3CCV - chains 3 and 0 of the 31 polymer chains in the assembly; structure by X-ray diffraction, 2.90 A resolution.

Chain 3:
Molecule: 50S ribosomal protein L44E
From: Haloarcula marismortui
UniProt: P32411 (RL44_HALMA); residues 1-92 here = UniProt positions 1-92
Amino-acid sequence (92 residues; numbered 1 to 92; the number before each row is that of its first residue):
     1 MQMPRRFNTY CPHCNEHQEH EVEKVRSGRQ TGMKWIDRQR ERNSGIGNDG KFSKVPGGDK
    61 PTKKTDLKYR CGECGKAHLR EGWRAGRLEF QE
Metal / ion sites: Cd2+: Cys11, Cys14, Cys71, Cys74; Sr2+ site 1: Arg42 (shared with U391(0) of chain 0); Sr2+ site 2: Gly45, Gly47, Asp49; Sr2+ site 3 near Asp59 (its only coordinating residue here)

Chain 0:
Molecule: 23S ribosomal RNA
From: Haloarcula marismortui
Notes: engineered mutation(s): G2099A, G2616A
Sequence (2923 nucleotides; each row starts with the number of its first residue):
     1 GUUGGCUACU AUGCCAGCUG GUGGAUUGCU CGGCUCAGGC GCUGAUGAAG GACGUGCCAA
    61 GCUGCGAUAA GCUGUGGGGA GCCGCACGGA GGCGAAGAAC CACAGAUUUC CGAAUGAGAA
   121 UCUCUCUAAC AAUUGCUUCG CGCAAUGAGG AACCCCGAGA ACUGAAACAU CUCAGUAUCG
   181 GGAGGAACAG AAAACGCAAC GUGAUGUCGU UAGUAACCGC GAGUGAACGC GAUACAGCCC
   241 AAACCGAAGC CCUCACGGGC AAUGUGGUGU CAGGGCUACC UCUCAUCAGC CGACCGUCUU
   301 CACGAAGUCU CUUGGAAUAG AGCGUGAUAC AGGGUGACAA CCCCGUACUG AAGACCAGUA
   361 CGCUGUGCGG UAGUGCCAGA GUAGCGGGGG UUGGAUAUCC CUCGCGAAUA ACGCAGGCAU
   421 CGACUGCGAA GGCUAAACAC AACCUGAGAC CGAUAGUGAA CAAGUAGUGU GAACGAACGC
   481 UGCAAAGUAC CCUCAGAAGG GAGGCGAAAU AGAGCAUGAA AUCAGUUGGC GAUCGAGCGA
   541 CAGGGCAUAC AAGGUCCCUU GACGAAUGAC CGAGACGCGA GUCUCCAGUA AGACUCACGG
   601 GAAGCCGAUG UUCUGUCGUA CGUUUUGAAA AACGAGCCAG GGAGUGUGUC UGUAUGGCAA
   661 GUCUAACCGG AGUAUCCGGG GAGGCACAGG GAAACCGACA UGGCCGCAGG GCUUUGCCCG
   721 AGGGCCGCCG UCUUCAAGGG CGGGGAGCCA UGUGGACACG ACCCGAAUCC GGACGAUCUA
   781 CGCAUGGACA AGAUGAAGCG UGCCGAAAGG CACGUGGAAG UCUGUUAGAG UUGGUGUCCU
   841 ACAAUACCCU CUCGUGAUCU AUGUGUAGGG GUGAAAGGCC CAUCGAGUCC GGCAACAGCU
   901 GGUUCCAAUC GAAACAUGUC GAAGCAUGAC CUCCGCCGAG GUAGUCUGUG AGGUAGAGCG
   961 ACCGAUUGGU GUGUCCGCCU CCGAGAGGAG UCGGCACACC UGUCAAACUC CAAACUUACA
  1021 GACGCUGUUU GACGCGGGGA UUCCGGUGCG CGGGGUAAGC CUGUGUACCA GGAGGGGAAC
  1081 AACCCAGAGA UAGGUUAAGG UCCCCAAGUG UGGAUUAAGU GUAAUCCUCU GAAGGUGGUC
  1141 UCGAGCCCUA GACAGCCGGG AGGUGAGCUU AGAAGCAGCU ACCCUCUAAG AAAAGCGUAA
  1201 CAGCUUACCG GCCGAGGUUU GAGGCGCCCA AAAUGAUCGG GACUCAAAUC CACCACCGAG
  1261 ACCUGUCCGU ACCACUCAUA CUGGUAAUCG AGUAGAUUGG CGCUCUAAUU GGAUGGAAGC
  1321 AGGGGCGAGA GCUCCUGUGG ACCGAUUAGU GACGAAAAUC CUGGCCAUAG UAGCAGCGAU
  1381 AGUCGGGUGA GAACCCCGAC GGCCUAAUGG AUAAGGGUUC CUCAGCACUG CUGAUCAGCU
  1441 GAGGGUUAGC CGGUCCUAAG UCUCACCGCA ACUCGACUGA GACGAAAUGG GAAACAGGUU
  1501 AAUAUUCCUG UGCCAUCAUG CAGUGAAAGU UGACGCCCUG GGGUCGAUCA CGCCGGGCAU
  1561 UCGCCCGGUC GAACCGUCCA ACUCCGUGGA AGCCGUAAUG GCAGGAAGCG GACGAACGGC
  1621 GGCAUAGGGA AACGUGAUUC AACCUGGGGC CCAUGAAAAG ACGAGCAUGA UGUCCGUACC
  1681 GAGAACCGAC ACAGGUGUCC AUGGCGGCGA AAGCCAAGGC CUGUCGGGAG CAACCAACGU
  1741 UAGGGAAUUC GGCAAGUUAG UCCCGUACCU UCGGAAGAAG GGAUGCCUGC UCCGGAACGG
  1801 AGCAGGUCGC AGUGACUCGG AAGCUCGGAC UGUCUAGUAA CAACAUAGGU GACCGCAAAU
  1861 CCGCAAGGAC UCGUACGGUC ACUGAAUCCU GCCCAGUGCA GGUAUCUGAA CACCUCGUAC
  1921 AAGAGGACGA AGGACCUGUC AACGGCGGGG GUAACUAUGA CCCUCUUAAG GUAGCGUAGU
  1981 ACCUUGCCGC AUCAGUAGCG GCUUGCAUGA AUGGAUUAAC CAGAGCUUCA CUGUCCCAAC
  2041 GUUGGGCCCG GUGAACUGUA CAUUCCAGUG CGGAGUCUGG AGACACCCAG GGGGAAGCAA
  2101 AGACCCUAUG GAGCUUUACU GCAGGCUGUC GCUGAGACGU GGUCGCCGAU GUGCAGCAUA
  2161 GGUAGGAGUC GUUACAGAGG UACCCGCGCU AGCGGGCCAC CCAGACAACA GUGAAAUACU
  2221 ACCCGUCGGU GACUGCGACU CUCACUCCGG GAGGAGGACA CCGAUAGCCG GGCAGUUUGA
  2281 CUGGGGCGGU ACGCGCUCGA AAAGAUAUCG AGCGCGCCCU AUGGUCAUCU CAGCCGGGAC
  2341 AGAGACCCGG CGAAGAGUGC AAGAGCAAAA GAUGACUUGA CAGUGUUCUU CCCAACGAGG
  2401 AACGCUGACG CGAAAGCGUG GUCUAGCGAA CCAAUUAGCC UGCUUGAUGC GGGCAAUUGA
  2461 UGACAGAAAA GCUACCCUAG GGAUAACAGA GUCGUCACUC GCAAGAGCAC AUAUCGACCG
  2521 AGUGGCUUGC UACCUCGAUG UCGGUUCCCU CCAUCCUGCC CGUGCAGAAG CGGGCAAGGG
  2581 UGAGGUUGUU CGCCUAUUAA AGGAGGUCGU GAGCUAGGUU UAGACCGUCG UGAGACAGGU
  2641 CGGCUGCUAU CUACUGGGUG UGUAAUGGUG UCUGACAAGA ACGACCGUAU AGUACGAGAG
  2701 GAACUACGGU UGGUGGCCAC UGGUGUACCG GUUGUUCGAG AGAGCACGUG CCGGGUAGCC
  2761 ACGCCACACG GGGUAAGAGC UGAACGCAUC UAAGCUCGAA ACCCACUUGG AAAAGAGACA
  2821 CCGCCGAGGU CCCGCGUACA AGACGCGGUC GAUAGACUCG GGGUGUGCGC GUCGAGGUAA
  2881 CGAGACGUUA AGCCCACGAG CACUAACAGA CCAAAGCCAU CAU
Not modelled in the structure: 1-9, 126-127, 715, 971-998, 1560, 1952-1963, 2137-2236, 2339-2343, 2665-2666, 2915-2923
Modified positions: 1MA (6-hydro-1-methyladenosine-5'-monophosphate) at position 628, OMU (o2'-methyluridine 5'-monophosphate) at position 2587, OMG (o2'-methylguanosine-5'-monophosphate) at position 2588, UR3 (3-methyluridine-5'-monophoshate) at position 2619, PSU (pseudouridine-5'-monophosphate) at position 2621
Metal / ion sites: Na+ site 1 near U12 (its only coordinating residue here); Mg2+ site 1 near G28 (its only coordinating residue here); Na+ site 2: C40, G41, C443; Na+ site 3: G56, G61; Sr2+ site 1: A86 (shared with 1 residue of chain T); Na+ site 4 near U108 (its only coordinating residue here); Mg2+ site 2 near U115 (its only coordinating residue here); Na+ site 5: C130, U146; Na+ site 6: C141, G142; Sr2+ site 2: G147, A183 (shared with 1 residue of chain M); Mg2+ site 3: C162, U2276; K+ site 1: C162, U163, U172; 53 more Na+ sites not listed; 68 more Mg2+ sites not listed; 58 more Sr2+ sites not listed; 1 more K+ sites not listed

Interface between chain 3 and chain 0:
Contacting residue pairs (125; chain 3 residue first):
  Met1(3) with C2319(0), hydrogen bond to the phosphate; U2320(0), phosphate contact; A2380(0), base contact
  Gln2(3) with U2320(0), hydrogen bond to the phosphate
  Pro4(3) with U2320(0), sugar contact
  Phe7(3) with U2378(0), sugar contact
  Asn8(3) with U2378(0), sugar contact
  Thr9(3) with G2379(0), hydrogen bond to the phosphate; C2381(0), sugar contact
  Tyr10(3) with C2381(0), base contact; A2382(0), sugar contact; G2407(0), hydrogen bond to the sugar; A2408(0), sugar contact
  Pro12(3) with A2382(0), sugar contact
  His13(3) with A2437(0), sugar contact
  Asn15(3) with C735(0), base contact; G2407(0), hydrogen bond to the sugar; A2408(0), sugar contact
  Glu16(3) with A2408(0), sugar contact
  His17(3) with G2379(0), salt bridge to the phosphate; A2408(0), hydrogen bond to the sugar; C2409(0), hydrogen bond to the sugar
  Val25(3) with U2435(0), sugar contact
  Arg26(3) with A2434(0), sugar contact; U2435(0), sugar contact
  Ser27(3) with A2434(0), sugar contact
  Gly28(3) with A2434(0), hydrogen bond to the phosphate; U2435(0), phosphate contact
  Arg29(3) with A1924(0), phosphate contact; G1925(0), salt bridge to the phosphate
  Gln30(3) with A1924(0), sugar contact; A2433(0), hydrogen bond to the sugar
  Thr31(3) with G1923(0), hydrogen bond to the sugar; G2451(0), hydrogen bond to the phosphate
  Gly32(3) with G1923(0), sugar contact
  Met33(3) with A1922(0), base contact; G1923(0), sugar contact; C2450(0), phosphate contact; G2451(0), phosphate contact
  Lys34(3) with A2433(0), phosphate contact; A2434(0), phosphate contact; G2451(0), salt bridge to the phosphate; G2452(0), phosphate contact
  Trp35(3) with C218(0), phosphate contact; C220(0), base contact; A395(0), sugar contact; U396(0), phosphate contact; G2451(0), phosphate contact; G2452(0), hydrogen bond to the phosphate
  Ile36(3) with C2432(0), phosphate contact; A2433(0), phosphate contact
  Arg38(3) with U396(0), salt bridge to the phosphate; G2451(0), hydrogen bond to the sugar
  Gln39(3) with C218(0), hydrogen bond to the phosphate; G219(0), hydrogen bond to the phosphate
  Arg42(3) with A395(0), hydrogen bond to the phosphate; U396(0), salt bridge to the phosphate
  Asn43(3) with C218(0), hydrogen bond to the phosphate
  Gly45(3) with G390(0), phosphate contact
  Ile46(3) with G389(0), phosphate contact; G390(0), hydrogen bond to the phosphate; C2122(0), phosphate contact
  Gly47(3) with G2121(0), hydrogen bond to the phosphate; C2122(0), hydrogen bond to the phosphate
  Asn48(3) with A169(0), hydrogen bond to the sugar; U170(0), sugar contact; U2120(0), hydrogen bond to the sugar; G2121(0), phosphate contact; A2468(0), base contact
  Asp49(3) with U170(0), sugar contact
  Gly50(3) with U170(0), hydrogen bond to the sugar; A2468(0), hydrogen bond to the base
  Lys51(3) with G219(0), phosphate contact; C220(0), salt bridge to the phosphate; C2431(0), hydrogen bond to the sugar
  Ser53(3) with U2120(0), phosphate contact; G2121(0), hydrogen bond to the phosphate; A2468(0), base contact
  Lys54(3) with G219(0), hydrogen bond to the sugar; A2468(0), salt bridge to the phosphate
  Gly58(3) with A2460(0), sugar contact; U2461(0), phosphate contact
  Asp59(3) with A2460(0), phosphate contact; U2461(0), hydrogen bond to the phosphate
  Lys60(3) with C2427(0), base contact; G2428(0), hydrogen bond to the base; A2460(0), hydrogen bond to the phosphate; U2461(0), phosphate contact; G2462(0), hydrogen bond to the base
  Pro61(3) with G2316(0), sugar contact; C2317(0), phosphate contact; G2462(0), base contact
  Thr62(3) with C2317(0), hydrogen bond to the phosphate
  Lys63(3) with G2459(0), hydrogen bond to the phosphate; A2460(0), salt bridge to the phosphate
  Lys64(3) with G2428(0), salt bridge to the phosphate; U2458(0), phosphate contact; G2459(0), hydrogen bond to the phosphate
  Thr65(3) with U2458(0), sugar contact
  Asp66(3) with U2458(0), sugar contact
  Lys68(3) with U2435(0), hydrogen bond to the phosphate; U2436(0), salt bridge to the phosphate
  Lys76(3) with G2438(0), salt bridge to the phosphate
  Ala77(3) with U2436(0), hydrogen bond to the sugar; A2437(0), hydrogen bond to the phosphate
  His78(3) with U2436(0), sugar contact
  Leu79(3) with U2435(0), base contact; U2436(0), sugar contact; A2456(0), base contact; U2457(0), sugar contact
  Arg80(3) with C2381(0), hydrogen bond to the sugar; A2382(0), salt bridge to the phosphate; U2457(0), hydrogen bond to the sugar
  Glu81(3) with U2457(0), phosphate contact; U2458(0), phosphate contact
  Gly82(3) with U2457(0), hydrogen bond to the phosphate; U2458(0), hydrogen bond to the phosphate
  Trp83(3) with A2380(0), base contact
  Arg84(3) with C2317(0), salt bridge to the phosphate; C2427(0), salt bridge to the phosphate; G2428(0), salt bridge to the phosphate
  Ala85(3) with C2318(0), phosphate contact
  Gly86(3) with C2318(0), hydrogen bond to the phosphate
  Gln91(3) with U2320(0), hydrogen bond to the sugar; A2321(0), hydrogen bond to the phosphate
Also at the interface, not in a pair above, chain 3 (62 interface residues in all): Met3, Ser44, Arg70
Also at the interface, not in a pair above, chain 0 (53 interface residues in all): G2426

Overview:
62 residues of chain 3 and 53 residues of chain 0 are in contact; the contacts include 44 hydrogen bonds and
15 salt bridges. Polar pairs include Gly50(3)-A2468(0), Lys60(3)-G2428(0) and Lys60(3)-G2462(0). The Sr2+ site
2 is built by G147(0) and A183(0).
Here chain 3 is 50S ribosomal protein L44E and chain 0 is 23S ribosomal RNA, both from Haloarcula marismortui.
Entry 3CCV (Structure of Anisomycin resistant 50S Ribosomal Subunit: 23S rRNA mutation G2616A) was determined
by X-ray diffraction (same publication as 3CC2, 3CC4, 3CC7, 3CCE, 3CCJ, 3CCL and 6 further entries).
